PDB entry 3A5T | X-ray diffraction, 2.80 A resolution | chains B and D of the 4 polymer chains in the assembly

== Chain B ==
Molecule: Transcription factor MafG
Source organism: Mus musculus
Notes: fragment: binding domain, residues 21-123
UniProt: O54790 (MAFG_MOUSE); residues 21-123 here = UniProt positions 21-123
Amino-acid sequence (107 residues; row label = number of the first residue in the row):
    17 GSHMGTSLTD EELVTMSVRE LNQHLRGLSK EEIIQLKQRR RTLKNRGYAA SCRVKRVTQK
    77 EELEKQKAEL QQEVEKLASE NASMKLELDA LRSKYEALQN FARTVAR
Unresolved in the structure: 17-19, 113-123
Modified / non-standard residues: Mse-20 (selenomethionine; parent Met); Mse-32 (selenomethionine; parent Met); Mse-100 (selenomethionine; parent Met)
Differences from the reference sequence: expression tag (17-20)
UniProt features mapped onto this chain:
  - region: Lys-53 to Lys-76 (Basic motif), Leu-79 to Leu-93 (Leucine-zipper)
  - modified residue (N6-acetyllysine): Lys-53, Lys-60, Lys-71, Lys-76
What the authors report for this chain:
  - binding site for the 15-nt DNA strand: Arg-57, Asn-61, Tyr-64, Ala-65, Arg-69, Lys-71
  - binding site for the 15-nt DNA strand (chain D): Arg-56, Arg-57, Thr-58, Asn-61, Arg-62, Ala-65
  - specificity-determining residues: Arg-57, Asn-61

== Chain D ==
Molecule: 15-nt DNA strand
Sequence (15 nucleotides; numbered 1 to 15; the number before each row is that of its first residue):
     1 GTGCTGACTC ATCAG

== Chain B / chain D interface ==
Residue-residue contacts - 14 pairs, chain B then chain D:
  Arg-56(B) with DT2(D), salt bridge to the phosphate
  Arg-57(B) with DT2(D), base contact; DG3(D), hydrogen bond to the base; DC4(D), base contact
  Lys-60(B) with DG3(D), salt bridge to the phosphate
  Asn-61(B) with DC4(D), hydrogen bond to the base
  Tyr-64(B) with DT2(D), sugar contact; DG3(D), hydrogen bond to the phosphate; DC4(D), base contact; DT5(D), base contact
  Ala-65(B) with DT5(D), base contact
  Cys-68(B) with DT5(D), phosphate contact
  Lys-71(B) with DT5(D), salt bridge to the phosphate
  Arg-72(B) with DG6(D), salt bridge to the phosphate
Other interface residues (no listed pair), chain B (11 interface residues in all): Val-34, Ser-67
Other interface residues (no listed pair), chain D (6 interface residues in all): DG1

== Summary ==
11 residues of chain B and 6 residues of chain D are in contact; the contacts include 3 hydrogen bonds and 4
salt bridges. Among the polar pairs are Arg-57(B)/DG3(D), Asn-61(B)/DC4(D) and Tyr-64(B)/DG3(D). From the
paper: a binding site for the 15-nt DNA strand at Arg-57(B), Asn-61(B) and Tyr-64(B) among others; a binding
site for the 15-nt DNA strand (chain D) at Arg-56(B), Arg-57(B) and Thr-58(B) among others.
Here chain B is Transcription factor MafG (Mus musculus) and chain D is a 15-nt DNA strand. Entry 3A5T
(Crystal structure of MafG-DNA complex) was determined by X-ray diffraction.
